Entry 9GTP (electron microscopy, 3.50 A resolution); this record covers chains 2K and E of the 60 polymer chains in the assembly.

Chain 2K:
Protein: Baseplate protein J-like domain-containing protein
Organism: Streptomyces coelicolor A3(2)
Reference sequence: Q9L0P7 (Q9L0P7_STRCO); residues 1-652 here = UniProt positions 1-652
Sequence (652 residues; row label = number of the first residue in the row):
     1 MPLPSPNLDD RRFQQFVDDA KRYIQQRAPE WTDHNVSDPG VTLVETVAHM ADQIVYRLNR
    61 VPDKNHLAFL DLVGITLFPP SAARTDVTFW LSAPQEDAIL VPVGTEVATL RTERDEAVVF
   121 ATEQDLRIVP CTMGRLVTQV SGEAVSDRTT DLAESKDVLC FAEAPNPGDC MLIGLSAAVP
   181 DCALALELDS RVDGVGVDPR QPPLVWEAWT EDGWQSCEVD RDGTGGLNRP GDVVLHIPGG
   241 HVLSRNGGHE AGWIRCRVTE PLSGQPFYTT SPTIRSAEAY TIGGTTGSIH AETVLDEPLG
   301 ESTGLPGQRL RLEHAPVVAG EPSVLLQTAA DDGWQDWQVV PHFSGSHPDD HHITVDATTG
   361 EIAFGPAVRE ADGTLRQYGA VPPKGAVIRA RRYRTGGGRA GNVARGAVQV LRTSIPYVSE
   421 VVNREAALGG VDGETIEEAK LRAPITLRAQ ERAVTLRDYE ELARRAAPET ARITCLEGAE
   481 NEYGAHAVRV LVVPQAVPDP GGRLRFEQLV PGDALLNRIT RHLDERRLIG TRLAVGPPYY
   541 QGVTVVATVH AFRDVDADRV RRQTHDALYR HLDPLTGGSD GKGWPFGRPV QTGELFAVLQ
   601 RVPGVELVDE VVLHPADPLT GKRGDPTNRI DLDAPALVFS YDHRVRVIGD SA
Not modelled in the structure: 1-10, 539-652

Chain E:
Protein: Secreted protein
Organism: Streptomyces coelicolor A3(2)
Reference sequence: Q9L0P8 (Q9L0P8_STRCO); residue numbers follow UniProt; this construct covers 1-190
Sequence (190 residues; each row starts with the number of its first residue):
     1 MKPASQRGSV DGLGSSLPIA SMLPAVFADD DLALRFVAGL DDVLAPILNV LDCLDTYFDP
    61 ALTPADFAQW LGTWVGAETD GTEAEPMLRA AVAAAARLHR VRGTLQGLSE TVRLAFGVAP
   121 EITESGGATW NARPLGPFPG RPRPQLHVAL RLPEPRPVDV HRLDALVAAA RPAHMPYTVE
   181 VTASERTPER
Not modelled in the structure: 1-3, 183-190

Chain 2K / chain E interface:
Contacting residue pairs (112):
  V41(2K) - F27(E)  hydrophobic
  V44(2K) - V37(E)  hydrophobic
  V47(2K) - I19(E)
  V47(2K) - L23(E)  hydrophobic
  H49(2K) - M22(E)
  M50(2K) - L17(E)
  M50(2K) - L44(E)  hydrophobic
  Q53(2K) - L17(E)
  I54(2K) - L48(E)  hydrophobic
  I54(2K) - L51(E)  hydrophobic
  R57(2K) - L51(E)  hydrogen bond (side chain-backbone)
  R57(2K) - D52(E)
  L58(2K) - L51(E)  hydrophobic
  K64(2K) - D55(E)
  N65(2K) - L54(E)
  N65(2K) - D55(E)
  A68(2K) - D55(E)
  L72(2K) - P60(E)
  L72(2K) - L71(E)  hydrophobic
  L72(2K) - W74(E)
  L72(2K) - A96(E)
  V73(2K) - A96(E)  hydrophobic
  L305(2K) - G14(E)
  L305(2K) - S15(E)
  L305(2K) - S16(E)
  P306(2K) - N49(E)
  G307(2K) - C53(E)
  H342(2K) - D59(E)
  H342(2K) - A61(E)
  S344(2K) - L62(E)
  P366(2K) - T56(E)
  P366(2K) - L62(E)  hydrophobic
  A367(2K) - N49(E)
  A367(2K) - C53(E)
  A367(2K) - Y57(E)
  V368(2K) - T56(E)
  V368(2K) - Y57(E)
  V368(2K) - P64(E)
  R369(2K) - R7(E)
  R369(2K) - G8(E)  hydrogen bond (side chain-backbone)
  R369(2K) - P46(E)  hydrogen bond (side chain-backbone)
  R369(2K) - I47(E)
  R369(2K) - V50(E)
  R369(2K) - Y57(E)  hydrogen bond (backbone-side chain)
  E370(2K) - R7(E)  hydrogen bond (backbone-side chain)
  E370(2K) - Y57(E)
  E370(2K) - P64(E)
  A371(2K) - S5(E)
  A371(2K) - R7(E)
  D372(2K) - S5(E)  hydrogen bond (backbone-backbone)
  D372(2K) - Q6(E)
  G373(2K) - Q6(E)  hydrogen bond (backbone-backbone)
  Y378(2K) - L62(E)  hydrophobic
  E451(2K) - R100(E)
  R452(2K) - H99(E)  hydrogen bond (side chain-backbone)
  R452(2K) - R102(E)
  G478(2K) - F138(E)
  E482(2K) - F138(E)
  Y483(2K) - P137(E)
  Y483(2K) - F138(E)  hydrogen bond (side chain-backbone)
  Y483(2K) - P139(E)  hydrophobic
  Y483(2K) - G140(E)
  G484(2K) - G140(E)  hydrogen bond (backbone-backbone)
  G484(2K) - R141(E)
  A485(2K) - S125(E)
  A485(2K) - R141(E)  hydrogen bond (backbone-backbone)
  A485(2K) - P142(E)
  H486(2K) - H174(E)
  A487(2K) - F138(E)  hydrophobic
  R489(2K) - L135(E)  hydrogen bond (side chain-backbone)
  R489(2K) - G136(E)  hydrogen bond (side chain-backbone)
  R489(2K) - F138(E)
  D513(2K) - A132(E)
  L516(2K) - W130(E)
  L516(2K) - A132(E)  hydrophobic
  N517(2K) - W130(E)
  T520(2K) - W130(E)
  D524(2K) - A128(E)
  E525(2K) - T104(E)
  E525(2K) - Q106(E)
  R527(2K) - G103(E)
  R527(2K) - T104(E)  hydrogen bond (backbone-side chain)
  R527(2K) - L105(E)
  R527(2K) - E124(E)  salt bridge
  R527(2K) - G126(E)
  R527(2K) - G127(E)  hydrogen bond (side chain-backbone)
  L528(2K) - G103(E)
  I529(2K) - G103(E)  hydrogen bond (backbone-backbone)
  I529(2K) - T104(E)
  I529(2K) - L105(E)
  I529(2K) - E124(E)
  I529(2K) - L146(E)  hydrophobic
  I529(2K) - M175(E)  hydrophobic
  G530(2K) - E124(E)  hydrogen bond (backbone-side chain)
  G530(2K) - S125(E)
  G530(2K) - M175(E)
  R532(2K) - G126(E)
  R532(2K) - G127(E)
  R532(2K) - A128(E)
  R532(2K) - T129(E)  hydrogen bond (side chain-backbone)
  R532(2K) - F138(E)
  R532(2K) - P139(E)  hydrogen bond (side chain-backbone)
  R532(2K) - G140(E)
  L533(2K) - T129(E)
  A534(2K) - T129(E)
  A534(2K) - F138(E)  hydrophobic
  V535(2K) - W130(E)  hydrophobic
  V535(2K) - N131(E)
  G536(2K) - N131(E)
  P537(2K) - P134(E)
  P537(2K) - L135(E)
  P538(2K) - L135(E)
Also at the interface, not in a pair above, chain 2K (67 interface residues in all): L43, F69, D71, G74, I75, R309, F343, T374, L375, L447, R526, T531
Also at the interface, not in a pair above, chain E (68 interface residues in all): V10, F58, A93, R143, P144, P172

Summary:
Chain 2K and chain E form an interface of 67 and 68 residues respectively, with 19 hydrogen bonds and 1 salt
bridge. Among the polar pairs are R527(2K)-E124(E), R57(2K)-L51(E) and R369(2K)-G8(E).
Here chain 2K is Baseplate protein J-like domain-containing protein and chain E is Secreted protein, both from
Streptomyces coelicolor A3(2). Entry 9GTP (Cryo-EM structure of a contractile injection system in Streptomyces
coelicolor, the baseplate complex in extended state ...) was determined by electron microscopy, deposited
together with 9GTR and 9GTS.
